Entry 4CZ0 (X-ray diffraction, 3.20 A resolution); this record covers chains B and E of the 6 polymer chains in the assembly.

# Chain B
Molecule: Haemagglutinin
From: Influenza A virus (A/MALLARD/SWEDEN/51/2002 (H10N2))
Notes: fragment: ha2, residues 341-512
UniProtKB: E0YNJ7 (E0YNJ7_9INFA); residues 1-172 here correspond to UniProt positions 341-512 (UniProt number = residue number + 340)
Chain sequence (172 residues; each row starts with the number of its first residue):
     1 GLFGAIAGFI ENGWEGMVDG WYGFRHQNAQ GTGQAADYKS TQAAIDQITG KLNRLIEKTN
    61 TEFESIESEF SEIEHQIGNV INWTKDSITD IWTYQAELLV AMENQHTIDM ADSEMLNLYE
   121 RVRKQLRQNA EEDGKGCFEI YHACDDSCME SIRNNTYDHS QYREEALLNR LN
Disulfide bonds: Cys144-Cys148
Covalent attachments: N-acetylglucosamine (NAG) linked to Asn82

# Chain E
Molecule: Haemagglutinin
From: Influenza A virus (A/MALLARD/SWEDEN/51/2002 (H10N2))
Notes: fragment: ha1, residues 18-335
UniProtKB: E0YNJ7 (E0YNJ7_9INFA); the construct lacks a stretch of the UniProt sequence and is renumbered around it, so the offset changes along the chain: 11-127 = UniProt 18-134; 128-158 = UniProt 136-166; 159-261 = UniProt 169-271; 263-276 = UniProt 272-285; 1 more segments
Chain sequence (318 residues; each row starts with the number of its first residue; note: 1 number in that range is skipped by the numbering (no residue carries it; nothing is unmodelled there); a row labelled like 158A-158B holds insertion residues (158A, then the next letters in order)):
    11 DKICLGHHAV ANGTIVKTLT NEQEEVTNAT ETVESTSLDR LCMKGRSHKD LGNCHPIGML
    71 IGTPACDLHL TGTWDTLIER ENAIAYCYPG ATVNEEALRQ KIMESGGISK ISTGFTY
  127A G
   128 SSINSAGTTK ACMRNGGNSF YAELKWLVSK S
158A-158B KG
   159 QNFPQTTNTY RNTDTAEHLI MWGIHHPSST QEKNDLYGTQ SLSISVGSST YQSNFVPVVG
   219 ARPQVNGQSG RIDFHWTLVQ PGDNITFSHN GGLIAPSRVS KLI
   263 GRGLGIQSDA PIDN
  276A N
   277 CESKCFWRGG SINTRLPFQN LSPRTVGQCP KYVNKKSLML ATGMRNVPE
Disulfide bonds: Cys52-Cys277, Cys64-Cys76, Cys97-Cys139, Cys281-Cys305
Covalent attachments: N-acetylglucosamine (NAG) linked to Asn38, Asn242

# Chain B / chain E interface
Pairs across the interface (13):
  Gln47(B) - Thr30(E)
  Gly50(B) - Leu29(E)
  Gly50(B) - Thr30(E)
  Gly50(B) - Glu32(E)
  Lys51(B) - Leu29(E)
  Lys51(B) - Thr30(E)
  Asn53(B) - Glu32(E)
  Arg54(B) - Thr28(E)
  Arg54(B) - Leu29(E)  hydrogen bond (side chain-backbone)
  Arg54(B) - Glu32(E)
  Glu57(B) - Glu32(E)
  Met102(B) - Leu29(E)  hydrophobic
  Glu103(B) - Leu29(E)
Also at the interface, not in a pair above, chain B (10 interface residues in all): Asp46, His106

# Overview
The interface between chain B and chain E involves 10 residues on one side and 4 on the other; the contacts
include 1 hydrogen bond. Its one hydrogen-bonded contact is Arg54(B)-Leu29(E). Covalently linked
N-acetylglucosamine: at Asn82(B). N-acetylglucosamine is covalently linked to Asn38(E) and Asn242(E).
Here chain B is Haemagglutinin and chain E is Haemagglutinin, both from Influenza A virus
(A/MALLARD/SWEDEN/51/2002 (H10N2)). Entry 4CZ0 (Structure of the A_mallard_Sweden_51_2002 H10 Avian
Haemmaglutinin in complex with avian receptor analog Su-3SLN) was determined by X-ray diffraction, deposited
together with 4CYV, 4CYW, 4CYZ and 4D00.
